4XGR - chains A and B of the 4 polymer chains in the assembly; structure by X-ray diffraction, 2.70 A resolution.

Chain A:
Name: Ribonuclease VapC30
Organism: Mycobacterium tuberculosis (strain ATCC 25618 / H37Rv)
Notes: EC 3.1.-.-
UniProt: P9WF77 (VPC30_MYCTU); residue numbers follow UniProt; this construct covers 1-131
Amino-acid sequence (132 residues; each row starts with the number of its first residue; numbering starts at 0):
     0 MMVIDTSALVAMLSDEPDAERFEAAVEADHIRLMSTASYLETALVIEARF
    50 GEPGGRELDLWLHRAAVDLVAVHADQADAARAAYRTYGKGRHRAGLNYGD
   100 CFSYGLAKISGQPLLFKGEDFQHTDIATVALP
Not modelled in the structure: 89-92
Differences from the reference sequence: expression tag (0)
Modified residues: Mse0 (selenomethionine); Mse1, Mse11, Mse33 (selenomethionine; parent Met)
Curated features (UniProtKB/Swiss-Prot):
  - binding site (Mg(2+)): Asp4, Asp99
Ion coordination: Mg2+: Asp4, Asp99
What the authors report for this chain:
  - conformationally variable residues (order/disorder transition): Gly89 to Arg92
  - contacts within the chain: Asn96-Asp99 (hydrogen bond), Asn96-Asp119 (hydrogen bond)
  - catalytic residues: Asp4, Glu40, Asp99, Asp119 (by similarity / conservation)

Chain B:
Name: Antitoxin VapB30
Organism: Mycobacterium tuberculosis (strain ATCC 25618 / H37Rv)
UniProt: P9WJ35 (VPB30_MYCTU); residue numbers follow UniProt; this construct covers 1-84
Amino-acid sequence (84 residues; each row starts with the number of its first residue):
     1 MALSIKHPEADRLARALAARTGETLTEAVVTALRERLARETGRARVVPLR
    51 DELAAIRHRCAALPVVDNRSAEAILGYDERGLPA
Not modelled in the structure: 1-46, 80-84
Modified residues: Mse1 (selenomethionine)
What the authors report for this chain:
  - conformationally variable residues (order/disorder transition): Tyr77 to Glu79
  - self-association interface (contacts with another copy of this molecule): Leu75, Tyr77

Chain A / chain B interface:
Residue-residue contacts (40; chain A residue first):
  Mse11(A) with Leu53(B), hydrophobic; Arg57(B)
  Leu12(A) with Ile56(B), hydrophobic; Arg57(B); Cys60(B); Ala61(B), hydrogen bond (backbone-backbone)
  Asp14(A) with Arg57(B), salt bridge; Ala61(B)
  Ala18(A) with Arg57(B)
  Glu19(A) with Arg57(B), salt bridge
  Glu22(A) with Arg50(B); Leu53(B); Ala54(B); Arg57(B), salt bridge
  Glu26(A) with Arg50(B)
  Arg31(A) with Leu49(B)
  Glu40(A) with Leu75(B)
  Leu43(A) with Ile74(B)
  Ala47(A) with Val66(B); Asp67(B); Ile74(B), hydrophobic
  Arg48(A) with Pro64(B); Val65(B); Val66(B), hydrogen bond (backbone-backbone); Asp67(B), hydrogen bond (side chain-backbone); Asn68(B); Ser70(B), hydrogen bond
  Phe49(A) with Cys60(B), hydrophobic; Leu63(B); Pro64(B); Val66(B)
  Gly50(A) with Val66(B)
  Pro52(A) with Leu63(B), hydrophobic
  Glu56(A) with Ile56(B); Arg59(B), salt bridge; Cys60(B)
  Leu59(A) with Ile56(B), hydrophobic; Arg59(B)
  Trp60(A) with Leu53(B)
  Arg63(A) with Glu52(B), salt bridge
Other interface residues (no listed pair), chain A (25 interface residues in all): Ser13, Val25, Val44, Ile45, Gly53, Tyr97
Other interface residues (no listed pair), chain B (23 interface residues in all): His58, Arg69, Ala71, Tyr77
From the paper, about this interface:
  - interface residues, chain B: Glu52(B)

Summary:
25 residues of chain A and 23 residues of chain B are in contact, with 4 hydrogen bonds and 5 salt bridges.
Polar pairs include Asp14(A)-Arg57(B), Glu19(A)-Arg57(B) and Glu22(A)-Arg57(B). From UniProt: Mg2+-binding
residues Asp4(A) and Asp99(A) on chain A. From the paper: catalytic residues Asp4(A), Glu40(A) and Asp99(A)
among others; the interface residue Glu52(B).
Chain A is Ribonuclease VapC30 and chain B is Antitoxin VapB30, both from Mycobacterium tuberculosis (strain
ATCC 25618 / H37Rv); the structure, Crystal structure of addiction module from Mycobacterial species, was
determined by X-ray diffraction (same publication as 4XGQ).
